PDB entry 1OIZ | X-ray diffraction, 1.88 A resolution | chain A

# Chain A
Molecule: Alpha-tocopherol transfer protein
Organism: Homo sapiens
Reference sequence: P49638 (TTPA_HUMAN); numbering as in UniProt (aligned over 1-278)
Sequence (278 residues; each row starts with the number of its first residue):
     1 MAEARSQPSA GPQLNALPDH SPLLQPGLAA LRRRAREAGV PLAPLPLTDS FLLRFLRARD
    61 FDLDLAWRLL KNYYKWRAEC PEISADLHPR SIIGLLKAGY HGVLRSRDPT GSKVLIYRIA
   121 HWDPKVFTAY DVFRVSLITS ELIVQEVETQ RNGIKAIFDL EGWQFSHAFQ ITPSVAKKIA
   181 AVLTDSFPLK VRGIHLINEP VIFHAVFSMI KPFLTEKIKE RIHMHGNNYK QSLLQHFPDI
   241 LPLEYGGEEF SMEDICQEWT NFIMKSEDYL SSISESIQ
Unresolved in the structure: 1-8, 275-278
Ligand contacts:
  - fragment of triton x-100 (TRT), molecule 1: Tyr100, Leu115, Tyr117, Ile119, Trp122, Val132, Phe133, Ser136, Ser140, Ile143, Ile154, Phe158, Trp163, Ile171, Ile179, Val182, Leu183, Phe187, Leu189, Val191
  - fragment of triton x-100 (TRT), molecule 2: Trp163, Phe165, Ala168, Leu183, Ile194, Leu196, Pro200, Ile202, Phe203, Val206, Phe207, Ile210, Leu214, Ile222, Met224
  - fragment of triton x-100 (TRT), molecule 3: Trp163, Ala168, Ile171, Ala176, Phe203, Val206
What the authors report for this chain:
  - conformationally variable residues (helix shift): Asn198 to Arg221
  - binding site for fragment of triton x-100: Phe203, Val206

# Summary
Chain A binds 3 copies of fragment of triton x-100. From the paper: a binding site for fragment of triton
x-100 at Phe203 and Val206; conformational variability at Asn198.
Chain A is Alpha-tocopherol transfer protein (Homo sapiens); the structure, The Molecular Basis of Vitamin E
Retention: Structure of Human Alpha-Tocopherol Transfer Protein, was determined by X-ray diffraction,
deposited together with 1OIP.
